Entry 8JZ7 (electron microscopy, 2.60 A resolution); this record covers chains B and S of the 5 polymer chains in the assembly.

Chain B:
Protein: Guanine nucleotide-binding protein G(I)/G(S)/G(T) subunit beta-1
Organism: Homo sapiens
UniProt: P62873 (GBB1_HUMAN); numbering as in UniProt (aligned over 2-340)
Amino-acid sequence (356 residues; numbered -15 to 340; the number before each row is that of its first residue; numbers below 1 keep their minus sign (Met-15 is residue -15)):
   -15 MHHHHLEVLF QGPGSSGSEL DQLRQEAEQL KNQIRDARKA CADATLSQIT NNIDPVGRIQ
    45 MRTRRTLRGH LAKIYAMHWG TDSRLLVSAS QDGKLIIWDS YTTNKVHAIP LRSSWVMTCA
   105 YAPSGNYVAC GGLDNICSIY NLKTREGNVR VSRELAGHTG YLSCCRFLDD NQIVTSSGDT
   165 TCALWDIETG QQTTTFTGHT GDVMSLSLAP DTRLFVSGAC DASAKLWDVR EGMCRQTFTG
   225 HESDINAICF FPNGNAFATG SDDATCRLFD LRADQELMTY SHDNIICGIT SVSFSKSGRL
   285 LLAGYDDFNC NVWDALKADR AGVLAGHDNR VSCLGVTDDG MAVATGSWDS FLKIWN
Disordered / not traced: -15 to 0
Sequence notes: initiating methionine (-15); expression tag (-14 to 1)
Curated features (UniProtKB/Swiss-Prot):
  - modified residue: Ser2 (N-acetylserine), His266 (Phosphohistidine)

Chain S:
Protein: scFv16
Organism: Mus musculus
Notes: antibody fragment or engineered binder
Amino-acid sequence (266 residues; each row starts with the number of its first residue):
     1 DVQLVESGGG LVQPGGSRKL SCSASGFAFS SFGMHWVRQA PEKGLEWVAY ISSGSGTIYY
    61 ADTVKGRFTI SRDDPKNTLF LQMTSLRSED TAMYYCVRSI YYYGSSPFDF WGQGTTLTVS
   121 SGGGGSGGGG SGGGGSDIVM TQATSSVPVT PGESVSISCR SSKSLLHSNG NTYLYWFLQR
   181 PGQSPQLLIY RMSNLASGVP DRFSGSGSGT AFTLTISRLE AEDVGVYYCM QHLEYPLTFG
   241 AGTKLELKAA AENLYFQGHH HHHHHH
Disordered / not traced: 1, 122-135, 248-266
Disulfides: Cys159-Cys229

Chain B / chain S interface:
Pairs across the interface - 7 pairs, chain B then chain S:
  Arg68(B) with Tyr103(S)
  Leu69(B) with Tyr103(S), hydrophobic
  Val90(B) with Tyr102(S), hydrophobic
  Arg129(B) with Val2(S)
  Glu130(B) with Gly26(S); Phe27(S), hydrogen bond (side chain-backbone); Ala28(S), hydrogen bond (backbone-backbone)
Other interface residues (no listed pair), chain B (10 interface residues in all): Asp66, Asp83, His91, Gly131, Asn132
Other interface residues (no listed pair), chain S (8 interface residues in all): Phe32, Arg98

In short:
10 residues of chain B face 8 of chain S across their interface, with 2 hydrogen bonds. Polar contacts include
Glu130(B)-Phe27(S) and Glu130(B)-Ala28(S).
Here chain B is Guanine nucleotide-binding protein G(I)/G(S)/G(T) subunit beta-1 (Homo sapiens) and chain S is
scFv16 (Mus musculus). Entry 8JZ7 (Cryo-EM structure of MK-6892-bound HCAR2 in complex with Gi protein) was
determined by electron microscopy.
